Entry 6D6T (electron microscopy, 3.86 A resolution); this record covers chains B and C of the 9 polymer chains in the assembly.

# Chain B
Name: Gamma-aminobutyric acid receptor subunit alpha-1
Source organism: Homo sapiens
UniProtKB: P14867 (GBRA1_HUMAN); the construct has insertions or renumbered stretches relative to UniProt, so the offset changes along the chain: 1-312 = UniProt 28-339; 320-358 = UniProt 418-456
Chain sequence (358 residues; row label = number of the first residue in the row):
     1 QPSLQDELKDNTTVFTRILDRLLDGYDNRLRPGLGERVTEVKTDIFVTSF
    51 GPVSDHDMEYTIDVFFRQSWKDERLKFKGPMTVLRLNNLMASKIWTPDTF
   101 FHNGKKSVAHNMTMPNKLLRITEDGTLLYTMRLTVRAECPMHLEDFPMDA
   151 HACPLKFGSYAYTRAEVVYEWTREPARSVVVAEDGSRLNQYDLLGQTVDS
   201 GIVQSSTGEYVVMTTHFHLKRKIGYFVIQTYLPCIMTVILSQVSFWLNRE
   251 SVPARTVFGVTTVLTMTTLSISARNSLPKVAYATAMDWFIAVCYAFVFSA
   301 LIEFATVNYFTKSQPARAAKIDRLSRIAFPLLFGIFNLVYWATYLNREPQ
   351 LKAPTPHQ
Disordered / not traced: 1-12, 346-358
Differences from the reference sequence: linker (313-319)
Curated features (UniProtKB/Swiss-Prot):
  - binding site (4-aminobutanoate): R67, T130
  - binding site (3alpha-hydroxy-5alpha-pregnan-11,20-dione): W246
  - glycosylation (N-linked (GlcNAc...) asparagine): N11, N111
Disulfides: C139-C153, C234-C293
Covalent attachments: glycan linked to N111
Ligand contacts: gamma-amino-butanoic acid (ABU): F65, R67, T130
Reported in the primary citation:
  - binding site for gamma-amino-butanoic acid: F65, R67, T130
  - binding site for Flumazenil: F100, H102, Y160, S205, S206, T207, Y210

# Chain C
Name: Gamma-aminobutyric acid receptor subunit beta-2
Source organism: Homo sapiens
UniProtKB: P47870 (GBRB2_HUMAN); the construct has insertions or renumbered stretches relative to UniProt, so the offset changes along the chain: 1-307 = UniProt 25-331; 315-341 = UniProt 486-512
Chain sequence (341 residues; each row starts with the number of its first residue):
     1 QSVNDPSNMSLVKETVDRLLKGYDIRLRPDFGGPPVAVGMNIDIASIDMV
    51 SEVNMDYTLTMYFQQAWRDKRLSYNVIPLNLTLDNRVADQLWVPDTYFLN
   101 DKKSFVHGVTVKNRMIRLHPDGTVLYGLRITTTAACMMDLRRYPLDEQNC
   151 TLEIESYGYTTDDIEFYWRGDDNAVTGVTKIELPQFSIVDYKLITKKVVF
   201 STGSYPRLSLSFKLKRNIGYFILQTYMPSILITILSWVSFWINYDASAAR
   251 VALGITTVLTMTTINTHLRETLPKIPYVKAIDMYLMGCFVFVFMALLEYA
   301 LVNYIFFSQPARAAAIDRWSRIFFPVVFSFFNIVYWLYYVN
Disordered / not traced: 1-7, 341
Differences from the reference sequence: linker (308-314)
Curated features (UniProtKB/Swiss-Prot):
  - binding site (histamine): Y97, S156, Y157, T202
  - binding site (4-aminobutanoate): Y157, T202
  - glycosylation (N-linked (GlcNAc...) asparagine): N8, N80, N149
Disulfides: C136-C150
Covalent attachments: N-acetylglucosamine (NAG) linked to N80, N149
Ligand contacts: gamma-amino-butanoic acid (ABU): Y97, S156, Y157, F200, T202, Y205
Reported in the primary citation:
  - binding site for gamma-amino-butanoic acid: Y97, E155, Y157, F200, T202, Y205
  - specificity-determining residues: Q64 (proposed by the authors, not directly observed)

# Interface between chain B and chain C
Pairs across the interface (38):
  D27(B) with D17(C)
  N28(B) with R86(C)
  R29(B) with V16(C); D17(C), salt bridge; L83(C); D84(C), hydrogen bond (backbone-backbone); V87(C)
  L30(B) with M9(C), hydrophobic; V12(C), hydrophobic; K13(C)
  L34(B) with V12(C), hydrophobic; L79(C)
  R74(B) with M9(C)
  S92(B) with R86(C), hydrogen bond (backbone-side chain)
  W95(B) with D84(C)
  D98(B) with V111(C)
  T99(B) with T110(C), hydrogen bond (backbone-side chain)
  F100(B) with T110(C); N113(C)
  H102(B) with R129(C)
  G104(B) with R129(C)
  K105(B) with H107(C)
  K106(B) with F105(C)
  S107(B) with V109(C)
  M131(B) with T110(C)
  L133(B) with V109(C)
  E138(B) with S46(C); D48(C)
  Y160(B) with N113(C); L128(C)
  A161(B) with T82(C); M115(C), hydrophobic; R117(C)
  E166(B) with T82(C), hydrogen bond
  T207(B) with Q64(C); M115(C)
  R274(B) with Q224(C)
  V280(B) with Y220(C)
Interface residues without a listed pair, chain B (37 interface residues in all): G25, R31, G35, I94, T96, F101, A109, Y162, T163, Y210, I271, A281
Interface residues without a listed pair, chain C (33 interface residues in all): L20, Y62, L81, R114, G127, P184, H267

# Overview
Chain B and chain C form an interface of 37 and 33 residues respectively; the contacts include 4 hydrogen
bonds and 1 salt bridge. Polar pairs include R29(B)-D17(C), S92(B)-R86(C) and T99(B)-T110(C). From the paper:
a binding site for gamma-amino-butanoic acid at F65(B), R67(B) and Y97(C) among others; a binding site for
Flumazenil at F100(B), H102(B) and Y160(B) among others.
Chain B is Gamma-aminobutyric acid receptor subunit alpha-1 and chain C is Gamma-aminobutyric acid receptor
subunit beta-2, both from Homo sapiens; the structure, Human GABA-A receptor alpha1-beta2-gamma2 subtype in
complex with GABA and flumazenil, conformation B, was determined by electron microscopy (same publication as
6D6U).
